3P3Y - chain A; structure by X-ray diffraction, 2.60 A resolution.

Chain A:
Protein: Neurofascin
From: Homo sapiens
Notes: fragment: N-terminal four Ig domains
UniProtKB: O94856 (NFASC_HUMAN); residue numbers follow UniProt; this construct covers 25-428
Sequence (404 residues; each row starts with the number of its first residue):
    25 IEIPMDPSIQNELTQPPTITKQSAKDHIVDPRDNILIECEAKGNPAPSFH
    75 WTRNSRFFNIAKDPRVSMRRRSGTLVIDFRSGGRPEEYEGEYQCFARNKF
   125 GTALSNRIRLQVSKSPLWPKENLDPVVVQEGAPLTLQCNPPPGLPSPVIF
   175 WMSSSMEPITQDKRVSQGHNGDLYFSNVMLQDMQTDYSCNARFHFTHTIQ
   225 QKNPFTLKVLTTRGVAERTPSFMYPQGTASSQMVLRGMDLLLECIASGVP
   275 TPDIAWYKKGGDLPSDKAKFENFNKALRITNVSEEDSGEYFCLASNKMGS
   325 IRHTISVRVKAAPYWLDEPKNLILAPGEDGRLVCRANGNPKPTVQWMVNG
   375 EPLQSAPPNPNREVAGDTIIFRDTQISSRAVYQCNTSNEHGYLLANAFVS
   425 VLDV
Not modelled in the structure: 25-36, 427-428
Modified / non-standard residues: Asn409 (glycosylation site)
Disulfides: Cys63-Cys118, Cys162-Cys213, Cys268-Cys316, Cys358-Cys408
Residues lining bound ligands: N-acetylglucosamine (NAG; 2-acetamido-2-deoxy-beta-D-glucopyranose): Glu115, Gln117, Arg131, Gln369, Asn409, Ser411, Tyr416, Leu418
Curated features (UniProtKB/Swiss-Prot):
  - glycosylation (N-linked (GlcNAc...) asparagine): Asn305, Asn409
What the authors report for this chain:
  - post-translational modification sites: Asn409
  - contacts within the chain: Trp142-Gln224 (hydrophobic contact), Pro157-Met247, Pro157-Ser271, Lys187-Asp277 (salt bridge), Lys187-Phe297, Lys187-Thr275, Tyr198-Tyr248 (hydrophobic contact), Tyr198-Ile269 (hydrophobic contact), Tyr198-Met247 (hydrophobic contact), Ala215-Gln224 (hydrophobic contact), Phe217-Gln224 (hydrophobic contact), Leu141-Gln224
  - binding site for N-acetylglucosamine: Arg131, Asn409
  - self-association interface (contacts with another copy of this molecule); pairs are residue here / residue on that copy: Arg56-Lys144 (hydrophobic contact), Leu141-Thr220 (hydrophobic contact), Phe174-Met180, Met176-Met180, Met180-Ile223, Pro182-Pro182, Thr222-Gln224 (hydrogen bond), Ile223-Ile223
  - mutagenesis - P182A, Q224A: abolished expression

In short:
N-acetylglucosamine is covalently linked to Asn409. From the paper: a binding site for N-acetylglucosamine at
Arg131 and Asn409; P182A and Q224A abolish expression.
Chain A is Neurofascin (Homo sapiens); the structure, Crystal structure of neurofascin homophilic adhesion
complex in space group p6522, was determined by X-ray diffraction, deposited together with 3P40.
